2D7G - chains A and B of the 4 polymer chains in the assembly; structure by X-ray diffraction, 3.30 A resolution.

== Chain A (and B) ==
Protein: Primosomal protein N'
Source organism: Escherichia coli (strain K12)
Notes: EC 3.6.4.-; chain B of this document is another copy of the same molecule, construct and numbering; everything in this record applies to it too
UniProt: P17888 (PRIA_ECOLI); residue numbers follow UniProt; this construct covers 1-105
Chain sequence (105 residues; row label = number of the first residue in the row):
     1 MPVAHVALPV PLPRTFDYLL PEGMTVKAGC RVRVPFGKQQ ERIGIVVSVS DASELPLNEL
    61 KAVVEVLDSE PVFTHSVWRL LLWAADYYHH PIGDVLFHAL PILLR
Unresolved in the structure: 1 (chain B: 105)
Reported in the primary citation:
  - binding site for the 2-nt DNA strand: F16, D17, Y18, G37, L55, K61
  - specificity-determining residues: D17
  - mutagenesis - Y18A: decreased expression (proposed by the authors, not directly observed)

== Chain A / chain B interface ==
Pairs across the interface - 102 pairs, chain A then chain B:
  P2(A) - L19(B)  hydrophobic
  P2(A) - L20(B)  hydrogen bond (backbone-backbone)
  P2(A) - D51(B)
  V3(A) - D17(B)
  V3(A) - Y18(B)
  V3(A) - L19(B)
  V3(A) - V49(B)
  V3(A) - S50(B)
  V3(A) - A52(B)
  V3(A) - S53(B)
  V3(A) - L60(B)  hydrophobic
  A4(A) - F16(B)
  A4(A) - D17(B)
  A4(A) - Y18(B)  hydrogen bond (backbone-backbone)
  A4(A) - S48(B)
  H5(A) - T15(B)
  H5(A) - F16(B)
  H5(A) - D17(B)  salt bridge
  H5(A) - V46(B)
  H5(A) - V47(B)  hydrogen bond (backbone-backbone)
  H5(A) - S48(B)  hydrogen bond (backbone-backbone)
  H5(A) - V49(B)
  H5(A) - S50(B)  hydrogen bond
  H5(A) - A52(B)
  V6(A) - T15(B)
  V6(A) - F16(B)  hydrogen bond (backbone-backbone)
  V6(A) - G44(B)
  V6(A) - I45(B)
  A7(A) - T15(B)
  A7(A) - I45(B)  hydrogen bond (backbone-backbone)
  A7(A) - V47(B)  hydrophobic
  A7(A) - L96(B)  hydrophobic
  A7(A) - F97(B)
  L8(A) - I43(B)
  L8(A) - G44(B)
  L8(A) - G93(B)
  L8(A) - F97(B)  hydrophobic
  P9(A) - F97(B)
  R14(A) - R14(B)  hydrogen bond (backbone-side chain)
  R14(A) - P91(B)
  R14(A) - D94(B)
  T15(A) - H5(B)  hydrogen bond (side chain-backbone)
  T15(A) - V6(B)  hydrogen bond (side chain-backbone)
  T15(A) - A7(B)
  F16(A) - A4(B)
  F16(A) - H5(B)
  F16(A) - V6(B)  hydrogen bond (backbone-backbone)
  F16(A) - V10(B)  hydrophobic
  F16(A) - R14(B)
  D17(A) - V3(B)
  D17(A) - A4(B)
  D17(A) - H5(B)  salt bridge
  Y18(A) - P2(B)
  Y18(A) - V3(B)
  Y18(A) - A4(B)  hydrogen bond (backbone-backbone)
  Y18(A) - V6(B)  hydrophobic
  Y18(A) - L8(B)
  L19(A) - P2(B)
  L20(A) - P2(B)  hydrogen bond (backbone-backbone)
  L20(A) - V3(B)
  L20(A) - A4(B)
  V32(A) - V6(B)  hydrophobic
  F36(A) - L8(B)  hydrophobic
  R42(A) - L8(B)
  R42(A) - P9(B)
  I43(A) - L8(B)
  G44(A) - V6(B)
  G44(A) - A7(B)
  G44(A) - L8(B)
  I45(A) - H5(B)
  I45(A) - V6(B)
  I45(A) - A7(B)  hydrogen bond (backbone-backbone)
  V46(A) - H5(B)
  V47(A) - H5(B)  hydrogen bond (backbone-backbone)
  V47(A) - A7(B)  hydrophobic
  S48(A) - H5(B)  hydrogen bond (backbone-backbone)
  V49(A) - M1(B)
  V49(A) - V3(B)
  V49(A) - H5(B)
  S50(A) - M1(B)  hydrogen bond (backbone-backbone)
  S50(A) - P2(B)
  S50(A) - V3(B)  hydrogen bond (backbone-backbone)
  S50(A) - H5(B)  hydrogen bond
  D51(A) - M1(B)  hydrogen bond (side chain-backbone)
  D51(A) - P2(B)
  A52(A) - V3(B)
  S53(A) - V3(B)
  E54(A) - G37(B)
  Y88(A) - H90(B)  hydrogen bond (backbone-side chain)
  H89(A) - H89(B)
  H89(A) - H90(B)  hydrogen bond (backbone-side chain)
  H89(A) - P91(B)
  H89(A) - D94(B)  salt bridge
  H90(A) - Y88(B)  hydrogen bond (side chain-backbone)
  H90(A) - H89(B)  hydrogen bond (side chain-backbone)
  H90(A) - H90(B)
  P91(A) - H89(B)
  I92(A) - A7(B)  hydrophobic
  G93(A) - A7(B)
  D94(A) - H89(B)
  F97(A) - A7(B)
  F97(A) - P9(B)  hydrophobic
Also at the interface, not in a pair above, chain A (43 interface residues in all): V10, V34, L57, L60, V63
Also at the interface, not in a pair above, chain B (41 interface residues in all): V32, V34, H98

== Summary ==
43 residues of chain A and 41 residues of chain B are in contact, with 24 hydrogen bonds and 3 salt bridges.
Among the polar pairs are H5(A)-D17(B), H89(A)-D94(B) and H5(A)-S50(B). The paper reports a binding site for
the 2-nt DNA strand at F16(A), D17(A) and Y18(A) among others; Y18A of chain A reduces expression.
Chain A and chain B are both Primosomal protein N' (Escherichia coli (strain K12)); the structure, Crystal
structure of the aa complex of the N-terminal domain of PriA, was determined by X-ray diffraction together
with 2D7H, 2DWL, 2DWM and 2DWN from the same study.
